PDB entry 7LGG | electron microscopy, 6.20 A resolution (low resolution: residue-level contacts below are approximate; hydrogen-bond / salt-bridge calls are withheld) | chains E and F of the 15 polymer chains in the assembly

[Chain E (and F)]
Name: Capsid protein
Source organism: Escherichia phage Qbeta
Notes: chain F of this document is another copy of the same molecule, construct and numbering; everything in this record applies to it too
Reference sequence: P03615 (CAPSD_BPQBE); residues 0-132 here correspond to UniProt positions 1-133 (UniProt number = residue number + 1)
Amino-acid sequence (133 residues; row label = number of the first residue in the row; numbering starts at 0):
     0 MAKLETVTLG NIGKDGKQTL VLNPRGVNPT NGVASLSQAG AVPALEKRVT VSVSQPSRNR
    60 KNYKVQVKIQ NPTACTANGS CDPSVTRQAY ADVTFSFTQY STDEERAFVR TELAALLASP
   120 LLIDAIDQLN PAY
Unresolved in the structure: 0
Swiss-Prot annotation at these positions:
  - site: Y89 (RNA-binding)

[Chain E / chain F interface]
Cross-chain cystine bridges: C74(E)-C80(F)
Residue-residue contacts (21):
  T72(E) with C80(F)
  A73(E) with C80(F)
  C74(E) with G78(F); C80(F), disulfide
  T75(E) with G78(F)
  T85(E) with C80(F); D81(F)
  R86(E) with C80(F); D81(F)
  D126(E) with G39(F); A40(F)
  Q127(E) with R24(F); A38(F); G39(F)
  L128(E) with R24(F); L44(F)
  N129(E) with N22(F); R24(F)
  P130(E) with P23(F); R24(F)
  Y132(E) with L3(F)
Interface residues without a listed pair, chain E (13 interface residues in all): S83
Interface residues without a listed pair, chain F (13 interface residues in all): A43, S79

[Overview]
The chain E/chain F interface involves 13 residues from each chain, with 1 disulfide bond.
Chain E and chain F are both Capsid protein (Escherichia phage Qbeta); the structure, Asymmetric unit for
phage Qbeta oblate particle, was determined by electron microscopy together with 7LGE, 7LGF, 7LGH and 7LHD
from the same study.
